Entry 8V3C (electron microscopy, 2.62 A resolution); this record covers chains D and C of the 4 polymer chains in the assembly.

[Chain D]
Name: OR28
From: Anopheles gambiae
Reference sequence: A0A1S4GFY3 (A0A1S4GFY3_ANOGA); residue numbers follow UniProt; this construct covers 1-398
Chain sequence (398 residues; numbered 1 to 398; the number before each row is that of its first residue):
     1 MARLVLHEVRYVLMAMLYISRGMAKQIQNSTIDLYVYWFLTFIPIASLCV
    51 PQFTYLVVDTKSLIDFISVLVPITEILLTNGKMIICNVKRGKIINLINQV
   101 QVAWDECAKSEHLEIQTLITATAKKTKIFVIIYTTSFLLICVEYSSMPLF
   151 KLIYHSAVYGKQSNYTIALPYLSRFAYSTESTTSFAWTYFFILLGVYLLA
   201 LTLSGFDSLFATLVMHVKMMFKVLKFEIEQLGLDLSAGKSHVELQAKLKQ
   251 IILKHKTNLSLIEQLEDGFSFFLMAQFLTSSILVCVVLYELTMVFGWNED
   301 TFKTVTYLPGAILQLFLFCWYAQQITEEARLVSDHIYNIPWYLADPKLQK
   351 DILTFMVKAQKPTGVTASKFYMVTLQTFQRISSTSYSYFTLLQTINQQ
Unresolved in the structure: 1-2, 398
Differences from the reference sequence: conflict K25 (Thr in A0A1S4GFY3), Q26 (Lys in A0A1S4GFY3), T31 (Pro in A0A1S4GFY3), A121 (Thr in A0A1S4GFY3), T126 (Ser in A0A1S4GFY3), L194 (Ile in A0A1S4GFY3), A211 (Ser in A0A1S4GFY3), V217 (Ile in A0A1S4GFY3)

[Chain C]
Name: Odorant receptor Orco
From: Apocrypta bakeri
Reference sequence: B0FAQ4 (B0FAQ4_APOBA); numbering as in UniProt (aligned over 1-474)
Chain sequence (474 residues; numbered 1 to 474; the number before each row is that of its first residue):
     1 MKFKHQGLVADLLPNIRVMQGVGHFMFNYYSEGKKFPHRIYCIVTLLLLL
    51 LQYGMMAVNLMMESDDVDDLTANTITMLFFLHPIVKMIYFPVRSKIFYKT
   101 LAIWNNPNSHPLFAESNARFHALAITKMRRLLFCVAGATIFSVISWTGIT
   151 FIEDSVKRITDPETNETTIIPIPRLMIRTFYPFNAMSGAGHVFALIYQFY
   201 YLVISMAVSNSLDVLFCSWLLFACEQLQHLKAIMKPLMELSATLDTVVPN
   251 SGELFKAGSADHLRESQGVQPSGNGDNVLDVDLRGIYSNRQDFTATFRPT
   301 AGTTFNGGVGPNGLTKKQEMLVRSAIKYWVERHKHVVRLVTAVGDAYGVA
   351 LLLHMLTTTITLTLLAYQATKVNGVNVYAATVIGYLLYTLGQVFLFCIFG
   401 NRLIEESSSVMEAAYSCHWYDGSEEAKTFVQIVCQQCQKAMSISGAKFFT
   451 VSLDLFASVLGAVVTYFMVLVQLK
Unresolved in the structure: 1-3, 160-167, 244-312, 474

[Chain D / chain C interface]
Pairs across the interface (35):
  F316(D) - F448(C)  hydrophobic
  Q323(D) - K447(C)
  E327(D) - K447(C)
  Y337(D) - V330(C)
  Y337(D) - H333(C)  hydrogen bond
  Y337(D) - Q436(C)
  N338(D) - K334(C)
  W341(D) - V330(C)  hydrophobic
  W341(D) - F429(C)  hydrophobic
  W341(D) - I432(C)  hydrophobic
  Y342(D) - I326(C)  hydrophobic
  Y342(D) - K327(C)
  Y342(D) - V330(C)  hydrophobic
  Y342(D) - E331(C)  hydrogen bond
  P346(D) - T428(C)
  Q349(D) - T428(C)
  Q349(D) - I432(C)
  L353(D) - Q431(C)
  L353(D) - Q435(C)
  M356(D) - I432(C)  hydrophobic
  V357(D) - Q435(C)
  Q360(D) - Q435(C)  hydrogen bond
  Q360(D) - Q436(C)
  Q360(D) - K439(C)
  L375(D) - K447(C)
  L375(D) - F448(C)  hydrophobic
  Q376(D) - K447(C)
  F378(D) - F448(C)  hydrophobic
  Q379(D) - F448(C)
  Y386(D) - T359(C)
  Y386(D) - I360(C)
  Y386(D) - T363(C)  hydrogen bond
  T394(D) - Y466(C)
  T394(D) - L473(C)
  I395(D) - L473(C)  hydrophobic
Interface residues without a listed pair, chain D (25 interface residues in all): I339, L343, K350, T390, L391
Interface residues without a listed pair, chain C (30 interface residues in all): R323, W329, E424, E425, V433, Q438, A446, F449, V469, L470

[In short]
25 residues of chain D face 30 of chain C across their interface; the contacts include 4 hydrogen bonds. Among
the polar pairs are Y337(D)-H333(C), Y342(D)-E331(C) and Q360(D)-Q435(C).
Here chain D is OR28 (Anopheles gambiae) and chain C is Odorant receptor Orco (Apocrypta bakeri). Entry 8V3C
(AgamOR28 structure without ligand) was determined by electron microscopy, deposited together with 8V00, 8V02
and 8V3D.
